Entry 8D6W (electron microscopy, 3.00 A resolution); this record covers chains T and Y of the 35 polymer chains in the assembly.

Chain T (and Y):
Protein: Proteasome subunit beta
From: Mycobacterium tuberculosis
Notes: EC 3.4.25.1; chain Y of this document is another copy of the same molecule, construct and numbering; everything in this record applies to it too
Reference sequence: A0A045HFG5 (A0A045HFG5_MYCTX); residues 244-534 here correspond to UniProt positions 1-291 (UniProt number = residue number - 243)
Amino-acid sequence (291 residues; each row starts with the number of its first residue):
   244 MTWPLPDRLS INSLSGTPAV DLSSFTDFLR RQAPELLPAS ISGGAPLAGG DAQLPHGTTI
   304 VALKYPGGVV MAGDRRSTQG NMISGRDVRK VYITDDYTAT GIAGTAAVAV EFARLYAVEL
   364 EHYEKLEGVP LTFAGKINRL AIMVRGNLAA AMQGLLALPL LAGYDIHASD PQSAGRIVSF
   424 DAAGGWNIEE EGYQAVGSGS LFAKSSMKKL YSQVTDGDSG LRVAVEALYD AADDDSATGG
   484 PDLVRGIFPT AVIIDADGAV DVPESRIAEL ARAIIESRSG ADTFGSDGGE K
Unresolved in the structure: 244-300, 523-534

Chain T / chain Y interface:
Contacting residue pairs (30; chain T residue first):
  Asn324(T) - Asp478(Y)
  Asn324(T) - Ser479(Y)  hydrogen bond (backbone-side chain)
  Asn324(T) - Ala480(Y)
  Met325(T) - Asp477(Y)
  Ile326(T) - Asp476(Y)
  Ile326(T) - Asp477(Y)  hydrogen bond (backbone-backbone)
  Ile326(T) - Asp478(Y)
  Ile326(T) - Ser479(Y)
  Arg329(T) - Asp476(Y)  salt bridge
  Arg329(T) - Asp477(Y)  salt bridge
  Phe445(T) - Met325(Y)  hydrophobic
  Tyr472(T) - Val487(Y)
  Asp476(T) - Arg329(Y)  salt bridge
  Asp476(T) - Arg488(Y)  salt bridge
  Asp477(T) - Met325(Y)
  Asp477(T) - Ile326(Y)  hydrogen bond (backbone-backbone)
  Asp477(T) - Arg329(Y)  salt bridge
  Asp478(T) - Asn324(Y)
  Ser479(T) - Asn324(Y)  hydrogen bond (backbone-backbone)
  Ser479(T) - Ile326(Y)
  Ser479(T) - Ser479(Y)
  Ala480(T) - Asn324(Y)
  Val487(T) - Tyr472(Y)
  Val487(T) - Ile518(Y)  hydrophobic
  Val487(T) - Arg521(Y)
  Val487(T) - Ser522(Y)
  Arg488(T) - Asp476(Y)  salt bridge
  Ile518(T) - Val487(Y)  hydrophobic
  Arg521(T) - Val487(Y)
  Ser522(T) - Val487(Y)
Also at the interface, not in a pair above, chain T (19 interface residues in all): Arg319, Ser441, Ala475
Also at the interface, not in a pair above, chain Y (20 interface residues in all): Arg319, Thr321, Gly323, Phe445, Ala475

Summary:
19 residues of chain T and 20 residues of chain Y are in contact, with 4 hydrogen bonds and 6 salt bridges.
Polar pairs include Arg329(T)-Asp476(Y), Arg329(T)-Asp477(Y) and Asp476(T)-Arg488(Y).
Both chains are Proteasome subunit beta (Mycobacterium tuberculosis). Entry 8D6W (Structure of the
Mycobacterium tuberculosis 20S proteasome bound to the C-terminal GQYL motif of the ADP-bound ...) was
determined by electron microscopy (same publication as 8D6V, 8D6X and 8D6Y).
